Entry 8RNA (electron microscopy, 3.57 A resolution); this record covers chains B and C of the 10 polymer chains in the assembly.

== Chain B ==
Protein: RNA-directed RNA polymerase catalytic subunit
Source organism: Influenza B virus (B/Memphis/13/2003)
Notes: EC 2.7.7.48
Reference sequence: Q5V8Y6 (Q5V8Y6_9INFB); residues 1-752 here = UniProt positions 1-752
Amino-acid sequence (752 residues; numbered 1 to 752; the number before each row is that of its first residue):
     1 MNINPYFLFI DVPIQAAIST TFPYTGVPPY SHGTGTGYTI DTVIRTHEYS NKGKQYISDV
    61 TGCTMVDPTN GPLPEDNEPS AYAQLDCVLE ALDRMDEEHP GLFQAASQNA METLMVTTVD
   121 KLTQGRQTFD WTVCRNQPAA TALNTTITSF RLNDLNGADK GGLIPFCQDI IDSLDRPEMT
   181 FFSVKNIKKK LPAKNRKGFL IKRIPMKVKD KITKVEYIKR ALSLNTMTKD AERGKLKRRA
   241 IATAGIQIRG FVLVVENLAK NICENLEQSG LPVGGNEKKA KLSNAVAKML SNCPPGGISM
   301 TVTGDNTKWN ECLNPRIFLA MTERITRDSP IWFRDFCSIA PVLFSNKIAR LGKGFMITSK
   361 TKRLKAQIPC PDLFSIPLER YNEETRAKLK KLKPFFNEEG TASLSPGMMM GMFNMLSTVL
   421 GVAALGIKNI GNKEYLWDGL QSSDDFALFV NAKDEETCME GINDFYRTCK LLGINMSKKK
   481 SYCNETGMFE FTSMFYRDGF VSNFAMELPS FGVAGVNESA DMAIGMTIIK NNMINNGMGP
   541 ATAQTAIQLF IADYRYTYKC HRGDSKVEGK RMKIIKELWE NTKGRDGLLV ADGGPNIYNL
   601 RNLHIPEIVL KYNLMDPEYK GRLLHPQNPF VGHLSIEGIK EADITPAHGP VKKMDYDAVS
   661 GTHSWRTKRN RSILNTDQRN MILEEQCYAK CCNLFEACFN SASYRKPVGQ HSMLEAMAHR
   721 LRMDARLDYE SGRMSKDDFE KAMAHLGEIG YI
Unresolved in the structure: 32-33, 190-200, 644-651, 671-683

== Chain C ==
Protein: Polymerase basic protein 2
Source organism: Influenza B virus (B/Memphis/13/2003)
Reference sequence: Q5V8X3 (Q5V8X3_9INFB); numbering as in UniProt (aligned over 1-770)
Amino-acid sequence (799 residues; row label = number of the first residue in the row):
     1 MTLAKIELLK QLLRDNEAKT VLKQTTVDQY NIIRKFNTSR IEKNPSLRMK WAMCSNFPLA
    61 LTKGDMANRI PLEYKGIQLK TNAEDIGTKG QMCSIAAVTW WNTYGPIGDT EGFERVYESF
   121 FLRKMRLDNA TWGRITFGPV ERVRKRVLLN PLTKEMPPDE ASNVIMEILF PKEAGIPRES
   181 TWIHRELIKE KREKLKGTMI TPIVLAYMLE RELVARRRFL PVAGATSAEF IEMLHCLQGE
   241 NWRQIYHPGG NKLTESRSQS MIVACRKIIR RSIVASNPLE LAVEIANKTV IDTEPLKSCL
   301 AAIDGGDVAC DIIRAALGLK IRQRQRFGRL ELKRISGRGF KNDEEILIGN GTIQKIGIWD
   361 GEEEFHVRCG ECRGILKKSK MKLEKLLINS AKKEDMRDLI ILCMVFSQDT RMFQGVRGEI
   421 NFLNRAGQLL SPMYQLQRYF LNRSNDLFDQ WGYEESPKAS ELHGINESMN ASDYTLKGVV
   481 VTRNVIDDFS STETEKVSIT KNLSLIKRTG EVIMGANDVS ELESQAQLMI TYDTPKMWEM
   541 GTTKELVQNT YQWVLKNLVT LKAQFLLGKE DMFQWDAFEA FESIIPQKMA GQYSGFARAV
   601 LKQMRDQEVM KTDQFIKLLP FCFSPPKLRS NGEPYQFLKL VLKGGGENFI EVRKGSPLFS
   661 YNPQTEVLTI CGRMMSLKGK IEDEERNRSM GNAVLAGFLV SGKYDPDLGD FKTIEELEKL
   721 KPGEKANILL YQGKPVKVVK RKRYSALSND ISQGIKRQRM TVESMGWALS GWSHPQFEKG
   781 GGSGGGSGGS AWSHPQFEK
Unresolved in the structure: 250-255, 767-799
Differences from the reference sequence: expression tag (771-799)

== How chain B and chain C interact ==
Contacting residue pairs - 231 pairs, chain B then chain C:
  Asp96(B) with Arg338(C), salt bridge
  Glu97(B) with Arg338(C), hydrogen bond (backbone-side chain)
  Glu98(B) with Ser336(C); Gly337(C), hydrogen bond (side chain-backbone)
  His99(B) with Arg338(C), hydrogen bond (backbone-side chain)
  Pro100(B) with Arg338(C)
  Gly101(B) with Arg338(C)
  Gln104(B) with Arg508(C)
  Gln108(B) with Arg508(C)
  Asn109(B) with Glu495(C), hydrogen bond
  Asp120(B) with Ile32(C); Lys35(C)
  Thr123(B) with Lys35(C), hydrogen bond (side chain-backbone)
  Pro138(B) with Thr38(C); Ser39(C)
  Ala140(B) with Lys35(C); Asn37(C); Ser39(C)
  Thr141(B) with Asn37(C); Thr38(C), hydrogen bond (side chain-backbone)
  Ile147(B) with Phe36(C), hydrophobic
  Asp159(B) with Gln24(C); Gln29(C), hydrogen bond (backbone-side chain)
  Lys160(B) with Gln29(C)
  Gly161(B) with Gln29(C)
  Glu264(B) with Ser491(C)
  Asn265(B) with Ser491(C); Glu493(C), hydrogen bond (backbone-side chain)
  Glu267(B) with Lys333(C), salt bridge
  Asn276(B) with Arg144(C), hydrogen bond; Pro221(C)
  Glu277(B) with Phe219(C)
  Lys279(B) with Arg144(C)
  Ala280(B) with Arg144(C); Asp487(C)
  Asn284(B) with His366(C), hydrogen bond; Ile375(C); Asp487(C), hydrogen bond (side chain-backbone); Asp488(C), hydrogen bond
  Lys288(B) with Ile335(C)
  Ser291(B) with Lys385(C); Leu387(C)
  Asn292(B) with Glu364(C); Lys377(C)
  Lys428(B) with Ser336(C)
  Val513(B) with Ser46(C)
  Ala514(B) with Pro45(C)
  Gly515(B) with Pro45(C); Met49(C)
  Lys530(B) with His235(C)
  Met533(B) with His235(C)
  Ile534(B) with Leu220(C), hydrophobic; His235(C)
  Asn535(B) with Leu220(C)
  Thr557(B) with Lys50(C); Met53(C)
  Tyr558(B) with Met49(C), hydrophobic; Met53(C), hydrophobic; Ile95(C)
  Lys559(B) with Cys54(C)
  Arg571(B) with Ile95(C); Thr99(C), hydrogen bond
  Lys573(B) with Lys75(C), hydrogen bond (side chain-backbone); Ile77(C)
  Ile574(B) with Ala96(C); Thr99(C); Trp100(C)
  Ile575(B) with Thr99(C)
  Glu577(B) with Lys75(C), salt bridge
  Leu578(B) with Thr103(C)
  Asn581(B) with Thr103(C); Tyr104(C), hydrogen bond
  Asp592(B) with Asn102(C)
  Leu600(B) with His235(C), hydrogen bond (backbone-side chain); Cys236(C), hydrogen bond (backbone-side chain)
  Arg601(B) with Leu127(C); Met233(C); Cys236(C)
  Asn602(B) with Leu127(C)
  His604(B) with Arg123(C), hydrogen bond (backbone-side chain); Met233(C); His235(C)
  Ile605(B) with Lys124(C); Leu127(C), hydrophobic
  Pro606(B) with Phe120(C)
  Val609(B) with Phe120(C), hydrophobic; Phe121(C), hydrophobic; Lys124(C)
  Leu610(B) with Lys124(C)
  Tyr612(B) with Thr110(C), hydrogen bond (side chain-backbone); Phe113(C), hydrophobic; Phe121(C), hydrophobic
  Asn613(B) with Lys124(C)
  Tyr619(B) with Asn102(C)
  Lys620(B) with Thr110(C)
  Gly621(B) with Ile107(C); Gly108(C), hydrogen bond (backbone-backbone)
  Arg622(B) with Trp101(C), hydrogen bond (backbone-side chain); Asn102(C); Thr103(C), hydrogen bond (side chain-backbone); Tyr104(C); Pro106(C)
  Leu623(B) with Asn102(C)
  Leu624(B) with Phe113(C), hydrophobic
  His625(B) with Pro106(C); Ile107(C); Gly108(C), hydrogen bond (side chain-backbone)
  Pro626(B) with Gly108(C); Asp109(C); Met199(C), hydrophobic
  Gln627(B) with Met66(C)
  Asn628(B) with Trp101(C)
  Pro629(B) with Leu61(C); Thr62(C); Met66(C), hydrophobic; Trp101(C)
  Phe630(B) with Leu59(C), hydrophobic; Leu61(C), hydrophobic; Val98(C), hydrophobic; Trp101(C), hydrophobic
  His633(B) with Thr201(C), hydrogen bond
  Ile636(B) with Thr201(C); Ile203(C), hydrophobic
  Glu637(B) with Arg34(C), salt bridge
  Ile639(B) with Val204(C), hydrophobic; Arg211(C), hydrogen bond (backbone-side chain)
  Lys640(B) with Tyr207(C); Glu210(C), salt bridge; Arg211(C)
  Asp655(B) with Arg216(C), salt bridge
  Tyr656(B) with Arg211(C), hydrogen bond (backbone-side chain)
  Asp657(B) with Phe120(C); Arg123(C), salt bridge; Arg211(C)
  Ala658(B) with Phe120(C)
  Val659(B) with Phe113(C), hydrophobic; Tyr117(C), hydrophobic
  Ser660(B) with Tyr117(C), hydrogen bond (backbone-side chain)
  Thr662(B) with Val98(C); Trp101(C); Asn102(C), hydrogen bond
  His663(B) with Asn102(C)
  Trp665(B) with Met49(C), hydrophobic; Leu59(C), hydrophobic
  Arg666(B) with Ala60(C)
  Thr667(B) with Met49(C)
  Lys668(B) with Ser55(C), hydrogen bond; Phe57(C); Pro58(C), hydrogen bond (backbone-backbone); Met92(C)
  Arg669(B) with Gly87(C), hydrogen bond (side chain-backbone)
  Asn670(B) with Arg48(C), hydrogen bond
  Cys687(B) with Val21(C), hydrophobic
  Tyr688(B) with Ile33(C), hydrophobic; Phe36(C), hydrophobic
  Lys690(B) with Leu12(C)
  Cys691(B) with Leu12(C), hydrophobic; Val21(C), hydrophobic; Leu22(C), hydrophobic
  Cys692(B) with Tyr30(C), hydrophobic
  Leu694(B) with Leu9(C), hydrophobic; Leu12(C), hydrophobic
  Phe695(B) with Val27(C), hydrophobic; Tyr30(C), hydrophobic
  Glu696(B) with Tyr30(C), hydrogen bond; Arg34(C), salt bridge
  Ala697(B) with Lys5(C), hydrogen bond (backbone-side chain)
  Cys698(B) with Lys5(C)
  Phe699(B) with Glu173(C); Gln732(C); Gly733(C)
  Ser701(B) with Met166(C); Phe170(C); Glu173(C), hydrogen bond; Gln732(C), hydrogen bond
  Ser703(B) with Arg34(C); Ile203(C)
  Tyr704(B) with Ser162(C); Ile165(C); Glu210(C)
  Arg705(B) with Met166(C), hydrogen bond
  Lys706(B) with Asp28(C), salt bridge; Asn31(C), hydrogen bond
  Pro707(B) with Val27(C), hydrophobic; Asp28(C); Tyr30(C), hydrophobic; Asn31(C); Gln732(C)
  Val708(B) with Asp28(C); Tyr731(C), hydrophobic; Gln732(C)
  Gly709(B) with Thr26(C); Val27(C); Asp28(C), hydrogen bond (backbone-side chain)
  His711(B) with Thr26(C); Val27(C), hydrogen bond (backbone-backbone); Gln732(C), hydrogen bond (side chain-backbone); Gly733(C); Lys734(C), hydrogen bond (side chain-backbone)
  Ser712(B) with Leu22(C); Lys23(C); Thr25(C)
  Met713(B) with Leu22(C), hydrogen bond (backbone-backbone); Thr25(C), hydrogen bond; Thr26(C)
  Leu714(B) with Leu13(C), hydrophobic; Leu22(C); Lys23(C)
  Ala716(B) with Gln732(C)
  Met717(B) with Leu22(C), hydrophobic
  His719(B) with Pro735(C)
  Leu721(B) with Lys5(C); Leu9(C), hydrophobic
  Arg722(B) with Asp710(C), salt bridge
  Met723(B) with Phe711(C), hydrophobic; Lys712(C); Leu729(C), hydrophobic
  Arg726(B) with Asp710(C), salt bridge; Phe711(C), hydrogen bond (side chain-backbone); Lys712(C); Glu716(C), salt bridge
  Leu727(B) with Thr713(C)
  Asp728(B) with Thr2(C)
  Glu730(B) with Glu716(C)
  Met734(B) with Thr2(C)
  Ala742(B) with Ile6(C), hydrophobic
  His745(B) with Ile6(C); Glu7(C), salt bridge; Lys10(C)
  Glu748(B) with Lys10(C), salt bridge
  Ile749(B) with Leu13(C), hydrophobic
Interface residues without a listed pair, chain B (152 interface residues in all): Ala105, Val119, Leu143, Asn144, Asn261, Ala287, Tyr496, Gly499, Pro540, Lys570, Leu603, Ile608, Glu618, Gly632, Asp643, Asn693, Asn700, Ala702, Gln710, Arg720, Asp724, Ala725, Asp738, Lys741, Leu746
Interface residues without a listed pair, chain C (136 interface residues in all): Leu3, Glu17, Ala18, Arg40, Ile41, Glu42, Lys89, Ala97, Gly105, Trp132, Arg142, Ala161, Lys172, Ile200, Ala206, Glu232, Leu234, Trp242, Asn484, Ile486, Ser490

== In short ==
Chain B and chain C form an interface of 152 and 136 residues respectively; the contacts include 45 hydrogen
bonds and 14 salt bridges. Among the polar pairs are Asp96(B)-Arg338(C), Glu267(B)-Lys333(C) and
Glu577(B)-Lys75(C).
Here chain B is RNA-directed RNA polymerase catalytic subunit and chain C is Polymerase basic protein 2, both
from Influenza B virus (B/Memphis/13/2003). Entry 8RNA (Influenza B polymerase apo-trimer) was determined by
electron microscopy (same publication as 8RN1, 8RN2, 8RN3, 8RN4, 8RN5, 8RN6 and 5 further entries).
